PDB entry 8J78 | electron microscopy, 3.88 A resolution | chains J and D of the 12 polymer chains in the assembly

[Chain J (and D)]
Name: Methylcrotonoyl-CoA carboxylase beta chain, mitochondrial
From: Homo sapiens
Notes: EC 6.4.1.4; chain D of this document is another copy of the same molecule, construct and numbering; everything in this record applies to it too
UniProtKB: Q9HCC0 (MCCB_HUMAN); residue numbers follow UniProt; this construct covers 1-563
Chain sequence (563 residues; numbered 1 to 563; the number before each row is that of its first residue):
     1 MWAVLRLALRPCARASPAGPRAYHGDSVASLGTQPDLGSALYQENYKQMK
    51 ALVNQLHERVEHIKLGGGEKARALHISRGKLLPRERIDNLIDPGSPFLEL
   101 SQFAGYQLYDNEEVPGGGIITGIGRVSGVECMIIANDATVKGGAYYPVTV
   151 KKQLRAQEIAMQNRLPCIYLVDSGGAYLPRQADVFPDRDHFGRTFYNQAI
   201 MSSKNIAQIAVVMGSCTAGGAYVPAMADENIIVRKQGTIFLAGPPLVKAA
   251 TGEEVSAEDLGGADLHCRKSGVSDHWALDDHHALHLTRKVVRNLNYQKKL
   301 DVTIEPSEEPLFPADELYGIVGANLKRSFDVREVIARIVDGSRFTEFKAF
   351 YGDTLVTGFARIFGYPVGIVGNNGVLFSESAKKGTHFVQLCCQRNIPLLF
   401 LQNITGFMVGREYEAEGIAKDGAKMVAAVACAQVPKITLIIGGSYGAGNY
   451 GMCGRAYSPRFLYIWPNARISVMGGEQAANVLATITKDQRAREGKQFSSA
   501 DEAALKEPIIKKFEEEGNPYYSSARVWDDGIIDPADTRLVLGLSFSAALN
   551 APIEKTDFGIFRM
Disordered / not traced: 1-22, 240-257
Small-molecule neighbours: BTI (5-(hexahydro-2-oxo-1H-thieno[3,4-d]imidazol-6-yl)pentanal): T405, G406, F407, V409, E476, Q477, N480
Curated features (UniProtKB/Swiss-Prot):
  - region: R343 to N372 (Acyl-CoA binding)
  - modified residue: K70 (N6-acetyllysine), K141 (N6-succinyllysine), K495 (N6-acetyllysine), K511 (N6-acetyllysine)
From the paper describing this entry:
  - catalytic residues: F407, A447 (proposed by the authors, not directly observed)

[Interface between chain J and chain D]
Pairs across the interface - 13 pairs, chain J then chain D:
  H386(J) - I560(D)
  Q389(J) - F561(D)
  Q389(J) - M563(D)
  L390(J) - I560(D)  hydrophobic
  Q393(J) - I560(D)
  K424(J) - M563(D)
  I560(J) - L390(D)  hydrophobic
  I560(J) - Q393(D)
  F561(J) - Q389(D)
  R562(J) - H386(D)
  M563(J) - Q389(D)
  M563(J) - K424(D)
  M563(J) - M563(D)  hydrophobic
Interface residues without a listed pair, chain J (11 interface residues in all): K382, T385
Interface residues without a listed pair, chain D (11 interface residues in all): K382, T385, R562

[Overview]
Chain J and chain D each contribute 11 residues to their interface. Chain J binds compound BTI. The paper
reports catalytic residues F407(J) and A447(J).
Both chains are Methylcrotonoyl-CoA carboxylase beta chain, mitochondrial (Homo sapiens). Entry 8J78 (Human
3-methylcrotonyl-CoA carboxylase in BCCP-H2 state) was determined by electron microscopy (same publication as
7YBU, 8J4Z, 8J7D, 8JAK, 8JAW, 8JXL and 3 further entries).
